2AFH - chains C and D of the 6 polymer chains in the assembly; structure by X-ray diffraction, 2.10 A resolution.

Chain C:
Protein: Nitrogenase molybdenum-iron protein
From: Azotobacter vinelandii
Notes: EC 1.18.6.1
Reference sequence: P07328 (NIFD_AZOVI); residues 2-492 here correspond to UniProt positions 1-491 (UniProt number = residue number - 1)
Sequence (491 residues; each row starts with the number of its first residue):
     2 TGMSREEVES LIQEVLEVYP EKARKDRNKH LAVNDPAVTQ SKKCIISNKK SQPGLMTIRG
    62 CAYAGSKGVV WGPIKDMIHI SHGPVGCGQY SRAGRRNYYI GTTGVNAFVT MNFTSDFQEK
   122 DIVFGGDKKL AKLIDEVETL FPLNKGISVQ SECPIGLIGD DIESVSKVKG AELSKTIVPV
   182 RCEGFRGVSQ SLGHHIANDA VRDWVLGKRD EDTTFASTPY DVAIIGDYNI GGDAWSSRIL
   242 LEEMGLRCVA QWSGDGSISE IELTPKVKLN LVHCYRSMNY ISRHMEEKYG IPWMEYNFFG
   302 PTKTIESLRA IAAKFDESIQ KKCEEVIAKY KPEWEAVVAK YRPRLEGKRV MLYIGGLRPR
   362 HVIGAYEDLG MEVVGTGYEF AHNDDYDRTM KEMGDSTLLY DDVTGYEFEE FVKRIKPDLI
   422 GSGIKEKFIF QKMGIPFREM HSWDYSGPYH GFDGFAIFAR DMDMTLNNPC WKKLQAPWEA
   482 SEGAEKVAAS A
Unresolved in the structure: 2-3, 481-492
Ion coordination: fe(8)-S(7) cluster Fe: C62, C88, C154 (shared with C70(D), C95(D), C153(D) of chain D); fe(7)-mo-S(9)-n cluster Fe near C275 (its only coordinating residue here)
Residues lining bound ligands:
  - fe(7)-mo-S(9)-n cluster (CFN): V70, R96, H195, Y229, I231, C275, R277, S278, I355, G356, G357, L358, R359, P360, F381, M441, H442
  - fe(8)-S(7) cluster (CLF): C62, Y64, P85, G87, C88, Y91, E153, C154, G185
  - 3-hydroxy-3-carboxy-adipic acid (HCA): A65, G95, R96, Q191, G424, I425, K426, E440, H442

Chain D:
Protein: Nitrogenase molybdenum-iron protein
From: Azotobacter vinelandii
Notes: EC 1.18.6.1
Reference sequence: P07329 (NIFK_AZOVI); residues 2-523 here correspond to UniProt positions 1-522 (UniProt number = residue number - 1)
Sequence (522 residues; row label = number of the first residue in the row):
     2 SQQVDKIKAS YPLFLDQDYK DMLAKKRDGF EEKYPQDKID EVFQWTTTKE YQELNFQREA
    62 LTVNPAKACQ PLGAVLCALG FEKTMPYVHG SQGCVAYFRS YFNRHFREPV SCVSDSMTED
   122 AAVFGGQQNM KDGLQNCKAT YKPDMIAVST TCMAEVIGDD LNAFINNSKK EGFIPDEFPV
   182 PFAHTPSFVG SHVTGWDNMF EGIARYFTLK SMDDKVVGSN KKINIVPGFE TYLGNFRVIK
   242 RMLSEMGVGY SLLSDPEEVL DTPADGQFRM YAGGTTQEEM KDAPNALNTV LLQPWHLEKT
   302 KKFVEGTWKH EVPKLNIPMG LDWTDEFLMK VSEISGQPIP ASLTKERGRL VDMMTDSHTW
   362 LHGKRFALWG DPDFVMGLVK FLLELGCEPV HILCHNGNKR WKKAVDAILA ASPYGKNATV
   422 YIGKDLWHLR SLVFTDKPDF MIGNSYGKFI QRDTLHKGKE FEVPLIRIGF PIFDRHHLHR
   482 STTLGYEGAM QILTTLVNSI LERLDEETRG MQATDYNHDL VR
Ion coordination: fe(8)-S(7) cluster Fe: C70, C95, C153 (shared with C62(C), C88(C), C154(C) of chain C); Ca2+ site 1: R108, E109 (shared with 2 residues of chain B); Ca2+ site 2: D353, D357 (shared with 2 residues of chain B)
Residues lining bound ligands: fe(8)-S(7) cluster (CLF): C70, P72, S92, G94, C95, Y98, F99, T152, C153, S188

How chain C and chain D interact:
Contacting residue pairs (202):
  V19(C) - A140(D)
  V19(C) - K143(D)
  Y20(C) - T141(D)
  P21(C) - Q136(D)
  P21(C) - N137(D)
  P21(C) - A140(D)  hydrophobic
  K23(C) - D133(D)  salt bridge
  A24(C) - N137(D)
  S52(C) - Q93(D)
  S52(C) - S117(D)
  P54(C) - S115(D)
  P54(C) - D116(D)
  P54(C) - N130(D)
  P54(C) - G134(D)
  P54(C) - N137(D)  hydrogen bond (backbone-side chain)
  G55(C) - V114(D)
  G55(C) - S115(D)  hydrogen bond (backbone-backbone)
  G55(C) - D116(D)
  G55(C) - G134(D)
  G55(C) - C138(D)
  G55(C) - Y142(D)
  L56(C) - N137(D)
  L56(C) - T141(D)
  L56(C) - Y142(D)  hydrogen bond (backbone-side chain)
  M57(C) - M86(D)  hydrophobic
  M57(C) - R100(D)
  M57(C) - S112(D)
  M57(C) - C113(D)
  M57(C) - V114(D)  hydrophobic
  M57(C) - Y142(D)
  M57(C) - M271(D)  hydrophobic
  T58(C) - Q93(D)
  T58(C) - R100(D)
  R60(C) - Q93(D)
  R60(C) - A97(D)
  G61(C) - Q93(D)
  G61(C) - G94(D)
  G61(C) - A97(D)
  C62(C) - G94(D)
  Y64(C) - Y98(D)
  A65(C) - Y98(D)
  K76(C) - E32(D)  salt bridge
  P85(C) - S188(D)
  V86(C) - P66(D)  hydrophobic
  V86(C) - K68(D)
  V86(C) - A69(D)
  V86(C) - C70(D)
  G87(C) - C70(D)
  Q90(C) - P66(D)  hydrogen bond (side chain-backbone)
  Q90(C) - K68(D)  hydrogen bond (side chain-backbone)
  Q90(C) - Y102(D)
  Q90(C) - Y447(D)
  Y91(C) - A69(D)
  Y91(C) - C70(D)  hydrogen bond (side chain-backbone)
  Y91(C) - L73(D)
  Y91(C) - Y98(D)  hydrophobic
  Y91(C) - F99(D)  hydrophobic
  Y91(C) - Y102(D)  hydrophobic
  S92(C) - Y98(D)
  R93(C) - N65(D)  hydrogen bond
  R93(C) - Y447(D)
  R93(C) - F450(D)
  G95(C) - R105(D)
  Y99(C) - S11(D)
  T103(C) - I40(D)
  T104(C) - R453(D)
  G105(C) - W428(D)
  V106(C) - I40(D)
  V106(C) - V43(D)  hydrophobic
  V106(C) - F44(D)
  N107(C) - K34(D)
  N107(C) - I40(D)
  M112(C) - V64(D)  hydrophobic
  M112(C) - N65(D)
  M112(C) - W428(D)  hydrophobic
  N113(C) - T63(D)
  N113(C) - V64(D)
  N113(C) - N65(D)  hydrogen bond (backbone-backbone)
  N113(C) - P66(D)
  F114(C) - T63(D)
  F114(C) - V64(D)  hydrophobic
  T115(C) - T63(D)  hydrogen bond (backbone-backbone)
  D117(C) - T63(D)
  D117(C) - K68(D)  salt bridge
  F118(C) - F189(D)
  Q119(C) - K68(D)
  Q119(C) - F189(D)
  E120(C) - F189(D)  hydrogen bond (backbone-backbone)
  E120(C) - V190(D)
  I123(C) - F189(D)  hydrophobic
  K130(C) - A61(D)
  K133(C) - A61(D)
  L134(C) - A61(D)
  L134(C) - L62(D)  hydrophobic
  E137(C) - R59(D)
  E137(C) - E60(D)  hydrogen bond (side chain-backbone)
  E137(C) - A61(D)  hydrogen bond (side chain-backbone)
  E137(C) - L62(D)  hydrogen bond (side chain-backbone)
  V138(C) - L62(D)  hydrophobic
  T140(C) - W46(D)
  L141(C) - Y52(D)  hydrogen bond (backbone-side chain)
  L141(C) - L55(D)  hydrophobic
  L141(C) - N56(D)
  L141(C) - R59(D)
  F142(C) - W428(D)  hydrophobic
  P143(C) - W46(D)
  L144(C) - Y35(D)
  L144(C) - V43(D)  hydrophobic
  K146(C) - E32(D)  hydrogen bond (side chain-backbone)
  K146(C) - E33(D)  hydrogen bond (side chain-backbone)
  K146(C) - Y35(D)
  C154(C) - S92(D)
  C154(C) - C153(D)  hydrophobic
  P155(C) - C153(D)  hydrophobic
  L158(C) - A123(D)  hydrophobic
  L158(C) - M154(D)  hydrophobic
  L158(C) - V157(D)  hydrophobic
  I159(C) - V157(D)  hydrophobic
  F186(C) - T119(D)
  F186(C) - E120(D)  hydrogen bond (backbone-backbone)
  F186(C) - M154(D)  hydrophobic
  R187(C) - E120(D)  salt bridge
  G188(C) - T119(D)
  V189(C) - Q93(D)  hydrogen bond (backbone-side chain)
  R210(C) - E33(D)  salt bridge
  G232(C) - S11(D)
  G232(C) - F15(D)
  G233(C) - F15(D)
  W236(C) - F15(D)  hydrophobic
  W236(C) - Y20(D)
  W236(C) - M23(D)
  W236(C) - L24(D)
  S237(C) - Y20(D)
  R239(C) - M23(D)
  R239(C) - K27(D)
  R239(C) - F31(D)
  I240(C) - D19(D)
  I240(C) - Y20(D)  hydrophobic
  I240(C) - M23(D)  hydrogen bond (backbone-side chain)
  E243(C) - M23(D)
  R248(C) - F31(D)
  C249(C) - F31(D)
  V250(C) - F31(D)
  Q252(C) - K27(D)
  D256(C) - K27(D)  salt bridge
  S258(C) - F31(D)
  S258(C) - E32(D)
  S260(C) - F31(D)  hydrogen bond (side chain-backbone)
  S260(C) - E32(D)  hydrogen bond (side chain-backbone)
  S260(C) - E33(D)
  E261(C) - K27(D)  salt bridge
  E261(C) - F31(D)
  E261(C) - E32(D)
  K330(C) - S2(D)
  E334(C) - S2(D)  hydrogen bond
  E334(C) - Q3(D)  hydrogen bond (side chain-backbone)
  A337(C) - V5(D)
  V338(C) - V5(D)
  K341(C) - V5(D)
  K341(C) - D6(D)  salt bridge
  Y342(C) - I8(D)
  G406(C) - Y142(D)  hydrogen bond (backbone-side chain)
  Y407(C) - T141(D)
  Y407(C) - Y142(D)  hydrogen bond (backbone-side chain)
  E410(C) - F269(D)
  I425(C) - S101(D)
  I425(C) - N104(D)
  I425(C) - R105(D)
  K426(C) - A97(D)
  K426(C) - R100(D)
  K426(C) - S101(D)
  K426(C) - N104(D)
  F429(C) - N104(D)
  F429(C) - R108(D)
  F429(C) - E109(D)
  F429(C) - P110(D)
  I430(C) - P110(D)
  I430(C) - F269(D)  hydrophobic
  K433(C) - E109(D)  salt bridge
  K433(C) - P110(D)
  K433(C) - T263(D)  hydrogen bond (side chain-backbone)
  K433(C) - D266(D)
  K433(C) - G267(D)  hydrogen bond (backbone-backbone)
  K433(C) - Q268(D)  hydrogen bond (backbone-backbone)
  M434(C) - G267(D)
  G448(C) - A10(D)
  G448(C) - S11(D)  hydrogen bond (backbone-backbone)
  P449(C) - S11(D)
  P449(C) - F15(D)  hydrophobic
  D454(C) - S2(D)  hydrogen bond (side chain-backbone)
  D454(C) - Q3(D)  hydrogen bond (backbone-side chain)
  D454(C) - Y20(D)  hydrogen bond
  A457(C) - Q3(D)
  A457(C) - I8(D)
  I458(C) - Q3(D)
  I458(C) - I8(D)  hydrophobic
  I458(C) - K9(D)
  I458(C) - A10(D)  hydrophobic
  R461(C) - I8(D)
  L475(C) - A265(D)
  L475(C) - D266(D)
  L475(C) - G267(D)
Interface residues without a listed pair, chain C (110 interface residues in all): Q53, I59, D77, I81, C88, I101, T111, S116, S190, F216, L264, Y331, T405
Interface residues without a listed pair, chain D (98 interface residues in all): L14, K39, Q58, A67, Q129, I158, P264, H396, D454

In short:
Chain C and chain D form an interface of 110 and 98 residues respectively; the contacts include 32 hydrogen
bonds and 9 salt bridges. Among the polar pairs are K23(C)-D133(D), K76(C)-E32(D) and D117(C)-K68(D).
Fe(8)-S(7) cluster is bound between chain C and chain D.
Chain C is Nitrogenase molybdenum-iron protein and chain D is Nitrogenase molybdenum-iron protein, both from
Azotobacter vinelandii; the structure, Crystal Structure of Nucleotide-Free Av2-Av1 Complex, was determined by
X-ray diffraction together with 4WZB and 2AFI from the same study.
